PDB entry 8SMS | X-ray diffraction, 1.93 A resolution | chains B and D of the 4 polymer chains in the assembly

== Chain B ==
Molecule: 3-oxoacyl-[acyl-carrier-protein] synthase 1
From: Escherichia coli K-12
Notes: EC 2.3.1.41
UniProtKB: P0A953 (FABB_ECOLI); residues 2-405 here = UniProt positions 2-405
Amino-acid sequence (406 residues; each row starts with the number of its first residue; numbering starts at 0):
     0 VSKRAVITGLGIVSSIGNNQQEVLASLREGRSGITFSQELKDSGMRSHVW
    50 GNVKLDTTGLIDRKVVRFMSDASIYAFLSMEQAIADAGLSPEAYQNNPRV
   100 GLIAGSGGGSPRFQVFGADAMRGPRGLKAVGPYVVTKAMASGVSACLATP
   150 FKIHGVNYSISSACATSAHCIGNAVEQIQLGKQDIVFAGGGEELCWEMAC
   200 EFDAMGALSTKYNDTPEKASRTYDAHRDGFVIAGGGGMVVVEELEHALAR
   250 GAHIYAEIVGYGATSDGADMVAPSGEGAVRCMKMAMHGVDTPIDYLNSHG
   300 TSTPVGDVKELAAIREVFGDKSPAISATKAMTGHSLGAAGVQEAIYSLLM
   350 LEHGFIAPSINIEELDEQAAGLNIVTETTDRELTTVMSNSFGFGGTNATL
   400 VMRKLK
Unresolved in the structure: 405
Differences from the reference sequence: expression tag (0-1)
Covalent attachments: compound G7U linked to C163
Residues lining bound ligands:
  - G7U (N~3~-[(2R)-2-hydroxy-3,3-dimethyl-4-(phosphonooxy)butanoyl]-N-{2-[(2R)-2-hydroxy-4-oxododecanamido]ethyl}-beta-alaninamide), molecule 1: G106, G107, P110, A162, M197, E200, F201, M204, F229, V270, A271, P272, H298, T300, T302, V304, G305, H333, L335, F390, G391, F392
  - G7U, molecule 2: V134, A137, M138
Curated features (UniProtKB/Swiss-Prot):
  - active site (For beta-ketoacyl synthase activity): C163, H298, H333
  - natural variant: A4 (A4T: In strain: MA-1 / fabB3), S140 (S140F: In strain: K1060 / fabB5), G299 (G299S: In strain: MA-1 / fabB3), A329 (A329V: In strain: M5 / fabB15)

== Chain D ==
Molecule: Acyl carrier protein
From: Atlantibacter hermannii NBRC 105704
UniProtKB: H5V184 (H5V184_ATLHE); residues 1-77 here correspond to UniProt positions 2-78 (UniProt number = residue number + 1)
Amino-acid sequence (77 residues; numbered 1 to 77; the number before each row is that of its first residue):
     1 STIEERVKKIIGEQLGVKQEEVTNNASFVEDLGADSLDTVELVMALEEEF
    51 DTEIPDEEAEKITTVQAAIDYINGHQA
Unresolved in the structure: 77
Covalent attachments: compound G7U linked to S36

== How chain B and chain D interact ==
Pairs across the interface (21; chain B residue first):
  R62(B) with E13(D); Q14(D), hydrogen bond (side chain-backbone); G16(D)
  K63(B) with L15(D); G33(D), hydrogen bond (side chain-backbone); D38(D), salt bridge
  R66(B) with D35(D), salt bridge; D38(D), salt bridge
  R124(B) with E47(D), hydrogen bond (side chain-backbone); E48(D)
  K127(B) with M44(D); E47(D), salt bridge; E53(D), salt bridge
  A128(B) with M44(D)
  G130(B) with M44(D)
  P131(B) with L37(D); V40(D), hydrophobic; E41(D)
  Y132(B) with L37(D); D38(D), hydrogen bond; E41(D)
Interface residues without a listed pair, chain B (11 interface residues in all): F67, L126
Interface residues without a listed pair, chain D (15 interface residues in all): A34

== Overview ==
The interface between chain B and chain D involves 11 residues on one side and 15 on the other; the contacts
include 4 hydrogen bonds and 5 salt bridges. Polar contacts include K63(B)-D38(D), R66(B)-D35(D) and
R66(B)-D38(D). Bound to chain B: compound G7U.
Chain B is 3-oxoacyl-[acyl-carrier-protein] synthase 1 (Escherichia coli K-12) and chain D is Acyl carrier
protein (Atlantibacter hermannii NBRC 105704); the structure, Crosslinked Crystal Structure of Type II Fatty
Acid Synthase, FabB, and cerulenin crosslinker-crypto Acyl Carrier Protein ..., was determined by X-ray
diffraction.
